Entry 4OKT (X-ray diffraction, 2.50 A resolution); this record covers chains A and B.

== Chain A ==
Protein: Androgen receptor
Organism: Homo sapiens
Notes: fragment: ligand binding doamin
UniProt: P10275 (ANDR_HUMAN); residue numbers follow UniProt; this construct covers 670-919
Chain sequence (250 residues; each row starts with the number of its first residue):
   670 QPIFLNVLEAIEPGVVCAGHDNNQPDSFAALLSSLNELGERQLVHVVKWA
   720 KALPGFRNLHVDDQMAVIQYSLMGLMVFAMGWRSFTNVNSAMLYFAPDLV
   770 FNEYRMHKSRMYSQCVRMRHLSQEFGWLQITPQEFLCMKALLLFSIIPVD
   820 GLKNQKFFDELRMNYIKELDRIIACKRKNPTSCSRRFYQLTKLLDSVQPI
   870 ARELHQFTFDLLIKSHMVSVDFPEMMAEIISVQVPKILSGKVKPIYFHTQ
Unresolved in the structure: 844, 919
Differences from the reference sequence: engineered mutation Leu-741 (Trp in P10275), Ala-760 (Arg in P10275)
Small-molecule neighbours: R-bicalutamide (198): Leu-701, Leu-704, Asn-705, Leu-707, Gly-708, Gln-711, Gln-738, Leu-741, Met-742, Met-745, Val-746, Met-749, Arg-752, Phe-764, Met-787, Leu-873, His-874, Thr-877, Met-895, Ile-898, Ile-899, Val-903
Swiss-Prot annotation at these positions:
  - natural variant: Val-685 (V685I: In AIS), Leu-701 (L701M: In AIS), Ser-703 (S703A: In AIS), Val-716 (V716M: In prostate cancer), Arg-752 (W752R: In AIS; this construct carries the variant), Phe-813 (L813F: In AIS; this construct carries the variant), Ile-842 (I842S: In PAIS), Arg-855 (R855K: In PAIS), Leu-881 (L881Q: In prostate cancer), Val-887 (M887V: In AIS; this construct carries the variant), Ile-899 (I899T: In AIS)
Reported in the primary citation:
  - mutagenesis - W741L: increased signaling in response to R-bicalutamide (citing earlier work)

== Chain B ==
Protein: co-regulator peptide
Chain sequence (12 residues; numbered 0 to 11; the number before each row is that of its first residue; numbering starts at 0):
     0 SDSAFSRLYTRS
Unresolved in the structure: 0

== How chain A and chain B interact ==
Pairs across the interface (18; chain A residue first):
  Val-716(A) with Phe-4(B), hydrophobic; Leu-7(B), hydrophobic
  Lys-717(A) with Ser-11(B)
  Lys-720(A) with Tyr-8(B), hydrogen bond (side chain-backbone)
  Val-730(A) with Tyr-8(B)
  Gln-733(A) with Tyr-8(B), hydrogen bond
  Met-734(A) with Phe-4(B); Ser-5(B); Tyr-8(B), hydrophobic
  Ile-737(A) with Tyr-8(B), hydrophobic
  Gln-738(A) with Phe-4(B)
  Met-894(A) with Ala-3(B); Phe-4(B), hydrophobic; Leu-7(B), hydrophobic
  Glu-897(A) with Asp-1(B); Ser-2(B); Ala-3(B), hydrogen bond (side chain-backbone); Phe-4(B), hydrogen bond (side chain-backbone)
Other interface residues (no listed pair), chain A (15 interface residues in all): Leu-712, Val-713, Phe-725, Ile-898, Val-901
Other interface residues (no listed pair), chain B (9 interface residues in all): Arg-10

== Overview ==
The interface between chain A and chain B involves 15 residues on one side and 9 on the other, with 4 hydrogen
bonds. Polar contacts include Lys-720(A)/Tyr-8(B), Gln-733(A)/Tyr-8(B) and Glu-897(A)/Ala-3(B). Bound to chain
A: R-bicalutamide. From the paper: W741L of chain A increases signaling in response to R-bicalutamide.
Here chain A is Androgen receptor (Homo sapiens) and chain B is co-regulator peptide. Entry 4OKT (Crystal
structure of W741L-AR-LBD bound with co-regulator peptide) was determined by X-ray diffraction, deposited
together with 4OED, 4OEY, 4OEZ, 4OFR, 4OFU, 4OH5 and 10 further entries.
